Entry 8ZH6 (electron microscopy, 3.10 A resolution); this record covers chains C and B of the 3 polymer chains in the assembly.

# Chain C
Name: VP3
Organism: Poliovirus 2
Notes: EC 3.4.22.29, 3.6.1.15, 3.4.22.28, 2.7.7.48
UniProt: J3SGQ4 (J3SGQ4_9ENTO); residues 1-238 here correspond to UniProt positions 341-578 (UniProt number = residue number + 340)
Sequence (238 residues; numbered 1 to 238; the number before each row is that of its first residue):
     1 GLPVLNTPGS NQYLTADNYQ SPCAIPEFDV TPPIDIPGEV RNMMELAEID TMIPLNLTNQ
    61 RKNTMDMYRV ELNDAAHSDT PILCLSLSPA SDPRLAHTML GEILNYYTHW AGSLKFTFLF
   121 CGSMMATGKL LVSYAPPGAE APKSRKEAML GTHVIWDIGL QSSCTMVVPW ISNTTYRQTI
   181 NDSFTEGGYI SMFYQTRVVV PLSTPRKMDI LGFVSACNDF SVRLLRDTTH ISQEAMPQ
Unresolved in the structure: 1-4, 181-186, 236-238
Construct notes: conflict Asn-59 (Ser399 in J3SGQ4)

# Chain B
Name: VP2
Organism: Poliovirus 2
Notes: EC 3.4.22.29, 3.6.1.15, 3.4.22.28, 2.7.7.48
UniProt: Q80I02 (Q80I02_9ENTO); residues 1-271 here correspond to UniProt positions 70-340 (UniProt number = residue number + 69)
Sequence (271 residues; each row starts with the number of its first residue):
     1 SPNIEACGYS DRVMQLTLGN STITTQEAAN SVVAYGRWPE YIKDSEANPV DQPTEPDVAA
    61 CRFYTLDTVT WRKESRGWWW KLPDALKDMG LFGQNMFYHY LGRAGYTVHV QCNASKFHQG
   121 ALGVFAVPEM CLAGDSTTHM FTKYENANPG EKGGEFKGSF TLDTNATNPA RNFCPVDYLF
   181 GSGVLAGNAF VYPHQIINLR TNNCATLVLP YVNSLSIDSM TKHNNWGIAI LPLAPLDFAT
   241 ESSTEIPITL TIAPMCCEFN GLRNITVPRT Q
Unresolved in the structure: 1-61, 134-147, 160-173, 264-271

# Chain C / chain B interface
Pairs across the interface (50; chain C residue first):
  Ile-34(C) with Ser-216(B)
  Ile-36(C) with Asn-213(B)
  Pro-37(C) with Tyr-211(B); Val-212(B), hydrophobic
  Ile-49(C) with Phe-190(B); Val-191(B), hydrophobic
  Asp-50(C) with Phe-190(B)
  Thr-51(C) with Gly-187(B); Asn-188(B)
  Met-52(C) with Gly-187(B), hydrogen bond (backbone-backbone); Phe-190(B), hydrophobic; Leu-233(B), hydrophobic
  Asn-63(C) with Tyr-178(B), hydrogen bond (backbone-side chain)
  Thr-64(C) with Tyr-178(B)
  Met-65(C) with Asp-177(B)
  Tyr-68(C) with Leu-185(B); Ala-186(B), hydrogen bond (side chain-backbone); Gly-187(B), hydrogen bond (side chain-backbone)
  Arg-69(C) with Leu-233(B); Pro-235(B)
  His-97(C) with Leu-185(B); Asn-188(B), hydrogen bond (backbone-side chain)
  Thr-98(C) with Asn-188(B)
  Met-99(C) with Asn-188(B), hydrogen bond (backbone-side chain)
  Phe-120(C) with Asn-198(B), hydrogen bond (backbone-side chain); Arg-200(B)
  Cys-121(C) with Ala-121(B), hydrophobic; Asn-198(B), hydrogen bond; Ala-234(B), hydrophobic
  Gly-122(C) with Gln-119(B); Arg-200(B)
  Ser-123(C) with Lys-116(B), hydrogen bond (side chain-backbone); Gln-119(B); Arg-200(B), hydrogen bond (backbone-side chain)
  Met-124(C) with Lys-116(B); Arg-200(B)
  Ala-126(C) with Arg-200(B)
  Gly-159(C) with Arg-200(B), hydrogen bond (backbone-side chain)
  Ser-162(C) with Arg-200(B), hydrogen bond; Thr-201(B)
  Ser-203(C) with Ala-239(B); Thr-240(B)
  Thr-204(C) with Phe-117(B)
  Pro-205(C) with Gln-119(B), hydrogen bond (backbone-side chain); Asp-237(B); Phe-238(B); Ala-239(B)
  Met-208(C) with Gln-119(B)
  Asp-209(C) with Pro-235(B)
  Phe-213(C) with Phe-190(B), hydrophobic
Other interface residues (no listed pair), chain C (37 interface residues in all): Leu-46, Met-67, Leu-119, Met-125, Ile-158, Gln-161, Lys-207, Leu-211
Other interface residues (no listed pair), chain B (35 interface residues in all): Arg-76, His-118, Gly-120, Ile-196, Leu-199, Pro-210, Ser-214, Leu-215, Pro-232

# In short
37 residues of chain C face 35 of chain B across their interface; the contacts include 13 hydrogen bonds.
Polar pairs include Asn-63(C)/Tyr-178(B), Tyr-68(C)/Ala-186(B) and Tyr-68(C)/Gly-187(B).
Here chain C is VP3 and chain B is VP2, both from Poliovirus 2. Entry 8ZH6 (Yeast-expressed polio type 2
expanded virus-like particles) was determined by electron microscopy together with 8ZB6 from the same study.
